6M5U - chains B and C of the 3 polymer chains in the assembly; structure by electron microscopy, 3.80 A resolution.

== Chain B ==
Protein: Tripartite terminase subunit 1
Organism: Human alphaherpesvirus 1 strain 17
UniProt: P10212 (TRM1_HHV11); residues 2-775 here = UniProt positions 2-775
Chain sequence (774 residues; numbered 2 to 775; the number before each row is that of its first residue):
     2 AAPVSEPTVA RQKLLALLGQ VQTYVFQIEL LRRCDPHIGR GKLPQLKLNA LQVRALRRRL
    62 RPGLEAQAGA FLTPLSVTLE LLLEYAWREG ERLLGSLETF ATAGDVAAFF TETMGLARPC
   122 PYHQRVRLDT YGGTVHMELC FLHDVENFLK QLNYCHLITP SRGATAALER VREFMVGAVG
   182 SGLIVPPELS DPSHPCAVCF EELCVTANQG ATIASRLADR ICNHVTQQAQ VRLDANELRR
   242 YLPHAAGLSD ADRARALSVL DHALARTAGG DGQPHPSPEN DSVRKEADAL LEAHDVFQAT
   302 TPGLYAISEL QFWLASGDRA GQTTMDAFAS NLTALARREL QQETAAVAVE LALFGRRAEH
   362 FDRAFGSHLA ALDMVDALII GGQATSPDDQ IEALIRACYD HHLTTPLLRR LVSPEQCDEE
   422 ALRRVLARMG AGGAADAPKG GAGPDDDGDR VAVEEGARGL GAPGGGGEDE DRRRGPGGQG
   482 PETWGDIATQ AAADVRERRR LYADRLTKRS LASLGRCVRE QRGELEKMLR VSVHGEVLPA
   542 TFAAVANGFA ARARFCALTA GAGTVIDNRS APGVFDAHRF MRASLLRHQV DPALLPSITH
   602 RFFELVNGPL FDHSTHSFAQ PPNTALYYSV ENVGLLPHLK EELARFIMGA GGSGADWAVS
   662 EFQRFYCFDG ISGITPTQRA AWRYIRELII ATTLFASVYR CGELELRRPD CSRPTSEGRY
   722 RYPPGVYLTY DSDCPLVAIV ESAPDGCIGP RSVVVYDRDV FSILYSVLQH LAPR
Not modelled in the structure: 267-305, 404-406, 430-484, 651-654, 773-775
Sequence notes: engineered mutation Ser-216 (Arg in P10212), Gln-312 (Arg in P10212)
UniProt features mapped onto this chain:
  - zinc finger: Cys-197 to His-225 (C3H1-type)
  - binding site (ATP): Phe-696 to Gly-703
Ion coordination: Zn2+ site 1: Cys-121 (shared with Cys-101(C) of chain C); Zn2+ site 2: Cys-197, Cys-200, Cys-223

== Chain C ==
Protein: Tripartite terminase subunit 2
Organism: Human herpesvirus 1 (strain 17)
UniProt: B9VQG1 (B9VQG1_HHV11); residues 12-129 here = UniProt positions 12-129
Chain sequence (118 residues; numbered 12 to 129; the number before each row is that of its first residue):
    12 TLRDTIPDCA LRSQTLESLD ARYVSRDGAH DAAVWFEDMT PAELEVVFPT TDAKLNYLSR
    72 TQRLASLLTY AGPIKAPDDA AAPQTPDTAC VHGELLARKR ERFAAVINRF LDLHQILR
Not modelled in the structure: 12, 83-95
Ion coordination: Zn2+: Cys-101 (shared with Cys-121(B) of chain B)

== How chain B and chain C interact ==
Contacting residue pairs - 175 pairs, chain B then chain C:
  Gln-21(B) with Phe-47(C)
  Val-22(B) with Phe-47(C), hydrophobic
  Tyr-25(B) with Phe-47(C), hydrophobic; Met-50(C), hydrophobic
  Phe-27(B) with Leu-69(C), hydrophobic
  Gln-28(B) with Asp-49(C); Met-50(C); Thr-51(C)
  Ile-29(B) with Met-50(C), hydrophobic
  Glu-30(B) with Leu-69(C)
  Leu-31(B) with Thr-51(C); Leu-55(C), hydrophobic; Lys-65(C)
  Leu-32(B) with Met-50(C)
  Arg-34(B) with Tyr-68(C), hydrogen bond (backbone-side chain); Leu-69(C); Thr-72(C), hydrogen bond; Gln-73(C)
  Cys-35(B) with Pro-52(C), hydrophobic
  Ile-39(B) with Pro-52(C), hydrophobic; Glu-54(C)
  Lys-43(B) with Asp-49(C); Met-50(C); Thr-51(C); Pro-52(C)
  Gln-46(B) with Asp-49(C); Met-50(C)
  Leu-47(B) with Met-50(C), hydrophobic
  Lys-48(B) with Ser-24(C), hydrogen bond (side chain-backbone); Leu-30(C)
  Leu-49(B) with Thr-16(C); Ile-17(C), hydrophobic
  Asn-50(B) with Phe-47(C); Glu-48(C), hydrogen bond (side chain-backbone); Met-50(C), hydrogen bond
  Leu-52(B) with Leu-27(C), hydrophobic; Leu-30(C), hydrophobic; Asp-31(C)
  Gln-53(B) with Thr-16(C); Ala-44(C), hydrogen bond (side chain-backbone); Val-45(C); Trp-46(C), hydrogen bond (side chain-backbone)
  Val-54(B) with Phe-47(C), hydrophobic
  Arg-55(B) with Leu-27(C); Glu-28(C), salt bridge; Asp-31(C), salt bridge
  Ala-56(B) with Val-35(C), hydrophobic; Asp-42(C)
  Leu-57(B) with Val-45(C), hydrophobic
  Arg-59(B) with Asp-31(C), salt bridge; Val-35(C); Ser-36(C)
  Arg-60(B) with His-41(C), hydrogen bond (side chain-backbone); Asp-42(C)
  Glu-92(B) with Leu-27(C)
  Met-115(B) with Ala-76(C), hydrophobic
  Gly-116(B) with Thr-80(C)
  Leu-117(B) with Leu-79(C), hydrophobic; Thr-80(C)
  Cys-121(B) with Tyr-81(C); Cys-101(C), hydrophobic; His-103(C)
  Tyr-123(B) with His-103(C), hydrogen bond (backbone-side chain)
  His-124(B) with His-103(C)
  Cys-141(B) with His-103(C)
  Phe-142(B) with Val-102(C), hydrophobic; His-103(C); Leu-106(C), hydrophobic
  Leu-184(B) with Leu-66(C), hydrophobic
  Ile-185(B) with Ser-70(C); Gln-73(C)
  Pro-187(B) with Gln-73(C)
  Pro-188(B) with Arg-74(C); Ser-77(C); Leu-106(C); Lys-110(C), hydrogen bond (backbone-side chain)
  Glu-189(B) with Ser-77(C), hydrogen bond; Tyr-81(C), hydrogen bond; His-103(C), hydrogen bond (backbone-side chain); Leu-106(C); Leu-107(C)
  Ser-191(B) with Leu-106(C); Lys-110(C), hydrogen bond (backbone-side chain)
  Asp-192(B) with Leu-106(C); Arg-109(C), salt bridge
  Val-232(B) with Asp-63(C)
  Arg-233(B) with Asp-63(C)
  Leu-234(B) with Ala-64(C), hydrophobic; Asn-67(C)
  Glu-238(B) with Pro-60(C); Thr-61(C), hydrogen bond
  Leu-239(B) with Val-57(C); Pro-60(C), hydrophobic
  Tyr-242(B) with Pro-60(C); Thr-61(C)
  Trp-314(B) with Ile-118(C), hydrophobic
  Leu-315(B) with Asn-119(C); Asp-123(C)
  Ala-316(B) with Asp-123(C)
  Ser-317(B) with Asp-123(C), hydrogen bond (backbone-side chain); Gln-126(C); Ile-127(C)
  Gly-318(B) with Gln-126(C)
  Gln-323(B) with Arg-129(C)
  Thr-324(B) with Gln-126(C), hydrogen bond
  Thr-325(B) with Leu-122(C); Gln-126(C); Arg-129(C)
  Met-326(B) with Leu-122(C), hydrophobic
  Phe-329(B) with Leu-122(C), hydrophobic
  Glu-340(B) with Arg-71(C), salt bridge
  Ala-347(B) with Val-58(C), hydrophobic
  Glu-351(B) with Glu-54(C)
  Leu-354(B) with Val-57(C), hydrophobic
  Phe-355(B) with Glu-54(C)
  His-361(B) with Leu-55(C); Tyr-68(C)
  Phe-362(B) with Thr-72(C); Leu-75(C), hydrophobic; Ala-76(C), hydrophobic
  Asp-363(B) with Tyr-68(C); Arg-71(C)
  Arg-364(B) with Val-58(C)
  Phe-366(B) with Leu-79(C), hydrophobic
  Leu-370(B) with Arg-71(C); Leu-75(C), hydrophobic
  Leu-373(B) with Leu-78(C), hydrophobic
  Asp-374(B) with Arg-111(C), salt bridge
  Val-376(B) with Arg-111(C); Ala-115(C), hydrophobic
  Asp-377(B) with Leu-78(C); Arg-111(C), salt bridge
  Leu-379(B) with Ile-118(C), hydrophobic
  Ile-380(B) with Arg-74(C), hydrogen bond (backbone-side chain); Arg-111(C); Phe-114(C), hydrophobic
  Ile-381(B) with Arg-74(C); Leu-75(C), hydrophobic; Leu-78(C), hydrophobic
  Gly-382(B) with Arg-71(C)
  Gly-383(B) with Asn-67(C), hydrogen bond (backbone-side chain); Arg-71(C)
  Gln-384(B) with Phe-59(C); Asn-67(C), hydrogen bond (backbone-side chain); Tyr-68(C); Arg-71(C), hydrogen bond
  Thr-386(B) with Asn-67(C), hydrogen bond (backbone-side chain)
  Leu-395(B) with Ile-118(C), hydrophobic; Phe-121(C), hydrophobic
  Ala-398(B) with Arg-129(C)
  Cys-399(B) with Phe-121(C), hydrophobic; Leu-122(C), hydrophobic; His-125(C); Arg-129(C)
  Tyr-400(B) with His-125(C)
  His-402(B) with Arg-129(C), hydrogen bond
  Tyr-503(B) with Ile-127(C), hydrophobic
  Leu-507(B) with Ile-127(C), hydrophobic; Leu-128(C), hydrophobic
  Leu-515(B) with Leu-124(C), hydrophobic; Leu-128(C), hydrophobic
  Val-519(B) with Phe-121(C); His-125(C)
  Gln-522(B) with Val-117(C); Phe-121(C)
  Glu-525(B) with Arg-113(C), salt bridge; Val-117(C)
  Leu-526(B) with Val-117(C), hydrophobic; Phe-121(C), hydrophobic
  Met-529(B) with Arg-74(C), hydrogen bond (backbone-side chain); Lys-110(C); Phe-114(C), hydrophobic
  Leu-530(B) with Arg-74(C), hydrogen bond (backbone-side chain)
  Arg-531(B) with Arg-74(C), hydrogen bond (backbone-side chain)
  Val-532(B) with Ser-70(C)
Interface residues without a listed pair, chain B (109 interface residues in all): Leu-18, Ala-51, Leu-95, Leu-190, Leu-243, Asp-319, Val-350, His-369, Ala-385, Pro-388, Leu-408, Arg-523, Val-534
Interface residues without a listed pair, chain C (72 interface residues in all): Cys-20, Ala-53, Thr-62

== Summary ==
The interface between chain B and chain C involves 109 residues on one side and 72 on the other; the contacts
include 26 hydrogen bonds and 8 salt bridges. Polar contacts include Arg-55(B)/Glu-28(C), Arg-55(B)/Asp-31(C)
and Arg-59(B)/Asp-31(C). From UniProt: 8 ATP-binding residues on chain B.
Chain B is Tripartite terminase subunit 1 (Human alphaherpesvirus 1 strain 17) and chain C is Tripartite
terminase subunit 2 (Human herpesvirus 1 (strain 17)); the structure, The coordinates of the monomeric
terminase complex in the presence of the ADP-BeF3, was determined by electron microscopy together with 6M5R,
6M5S, 6M5T and 6M5V from the same study.
